Entry 1BX3 (X-ray diffraction, 2.30 A resolution); this record covers chain A.

== Chain A ==
Molecule: Protein (glycogen phosphorylase B)
From: Oryctolagus cuniculus
Notes: EC 2.4.1.1
Reference sequence: P00489 (PHS2_RABIT); residues 1-842 here correspond to UniProt positions 2-843 (UniProt number = residue number + 1)
Chain sequence (842 residues; numbered 1 to 842; the number before each row is that of its first residue):
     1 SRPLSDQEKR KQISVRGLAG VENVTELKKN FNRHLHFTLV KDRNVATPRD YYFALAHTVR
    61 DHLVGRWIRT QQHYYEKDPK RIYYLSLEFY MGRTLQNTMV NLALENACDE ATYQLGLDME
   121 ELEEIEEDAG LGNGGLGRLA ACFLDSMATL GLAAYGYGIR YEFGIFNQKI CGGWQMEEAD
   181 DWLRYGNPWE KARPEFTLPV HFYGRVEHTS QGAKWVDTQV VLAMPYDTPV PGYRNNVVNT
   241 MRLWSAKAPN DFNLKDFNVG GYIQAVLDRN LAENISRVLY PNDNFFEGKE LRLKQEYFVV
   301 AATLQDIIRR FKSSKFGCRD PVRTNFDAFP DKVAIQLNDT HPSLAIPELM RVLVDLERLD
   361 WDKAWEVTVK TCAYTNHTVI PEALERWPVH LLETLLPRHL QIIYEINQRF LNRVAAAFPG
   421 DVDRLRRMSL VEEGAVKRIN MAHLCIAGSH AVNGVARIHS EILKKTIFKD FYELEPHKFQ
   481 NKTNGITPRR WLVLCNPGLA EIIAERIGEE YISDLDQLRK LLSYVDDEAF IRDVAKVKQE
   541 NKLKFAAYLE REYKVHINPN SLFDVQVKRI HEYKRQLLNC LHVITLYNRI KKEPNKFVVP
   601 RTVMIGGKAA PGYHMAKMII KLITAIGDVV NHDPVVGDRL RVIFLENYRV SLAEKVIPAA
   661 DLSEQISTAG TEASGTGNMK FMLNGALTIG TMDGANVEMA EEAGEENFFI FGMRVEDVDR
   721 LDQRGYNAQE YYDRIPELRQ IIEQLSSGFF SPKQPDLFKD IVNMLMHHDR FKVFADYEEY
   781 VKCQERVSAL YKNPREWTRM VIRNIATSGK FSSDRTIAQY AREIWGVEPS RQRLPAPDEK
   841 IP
Unresolved in the structure: 1-12, 250-260, 314-324, 836-842
Curated features (UniProtKB/Swiss-Prot):
  - binding site (AMP): Asp42, Tyr75, Arg309 to Cys318
  - site: Cys108 (Involved in the association of subunits), Cys142 (Involved in the association of subunits), Tyr155 (Can be labeled by an AMP analog)
  - modified residue: Ser1 (N-acetylserine), Ser14 (Phosphoserine), Tyr203 (Phosphotyrosine), Tyr226 (Phosphotyrosine), Ser429 (Phosphoserine), Tyr472 (Phosphotyrosine), Ser513 (Phosphoserine), Lys680 (N6-(pyridoxal phosphate)lysine), Ser746 (Phosphoserine), Ser747 (Phosphoserine)
Glycans and other covalent adducts: pyridoxal phosphate (PLP) linked to Lys680
Small-molecule neighbours: pyridoxal phosphate (PLP): Tyr90, Gly134, Gly135, Arg138, Trp491, Val567, Lys568, Lys574, Tyr648, Arg649, Val650, Ala653, Gln665, Glu672, Gly675, Thr676, Gly677

== In short ==
Covalently linked pyridoxal phosphate: at Lys680. Curated annotation (UniProt) lists 12 AMP-binding residues.
Chain A is Protein (glycogen phosphorylase B) (Oryctolagus cuniculus); the structure, Effects of commonly used
cryoprotectants on glycogen phosphorylase activity and structure, was determined by X-ray diffraction together
with 1B4D from the same study.
